8YHE - chains I and N of the 14 polymer chains in the assembly; structure by electron microscopy, 3.07 A resolution.

[Chain I]
Protein: protein structure
Chain sequence (608 residues; row label = number of the first residue in the row):
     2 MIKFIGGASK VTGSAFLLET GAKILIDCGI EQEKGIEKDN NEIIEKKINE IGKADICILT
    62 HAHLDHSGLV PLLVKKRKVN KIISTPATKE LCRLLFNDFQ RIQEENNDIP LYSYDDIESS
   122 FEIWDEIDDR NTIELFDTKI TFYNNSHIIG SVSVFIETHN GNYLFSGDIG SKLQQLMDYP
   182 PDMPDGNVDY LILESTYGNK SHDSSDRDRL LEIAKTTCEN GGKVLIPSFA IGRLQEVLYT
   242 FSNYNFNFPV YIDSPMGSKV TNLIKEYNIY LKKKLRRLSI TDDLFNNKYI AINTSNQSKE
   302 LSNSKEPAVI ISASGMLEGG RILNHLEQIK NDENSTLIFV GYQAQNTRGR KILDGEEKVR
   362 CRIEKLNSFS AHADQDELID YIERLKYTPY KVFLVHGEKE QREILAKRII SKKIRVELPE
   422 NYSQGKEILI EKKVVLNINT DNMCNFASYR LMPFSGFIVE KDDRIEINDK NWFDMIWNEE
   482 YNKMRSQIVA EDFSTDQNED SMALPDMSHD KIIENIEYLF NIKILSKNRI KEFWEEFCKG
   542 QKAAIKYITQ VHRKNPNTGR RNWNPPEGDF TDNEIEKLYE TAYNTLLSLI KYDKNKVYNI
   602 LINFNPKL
Disordered / not traced: 2-433, 462-464, 489-504

[Chain N]
Molecule: 52-nt RNA strand
Sequence (52 nucleotides; each row starts with the number of its first residue; numbers below 1 keep their minus sign (G-11 is residue -11)):
   -11 GAACACCCAA UAGCGAAGCG CACCUAAUUU CGAAUCCAGC AUGAGAAGCU AA
Disordered / not traced: -11 to 8, 39-40

[Interface between chain I and chain N]
Pairs across the interface (20; chain I residue first):
  Ser527(I) with U23(N), hydrogen bond to the phosphate; C24(N), phosphate contact
  Lys528(I) with C24(N), hydrogen bond to the phosphate; C25(N), salt bridge to the phosphate
  Asn529(I) with U23(N), phosphate contact; C24(N), hydrogen bond to the phosphate
  Arg530(I) with A22(N), salt bridge to the phosphate; U23(N), salt bridge to the phosphate
  Asn556(I) with U18(N), phosphate contact; C19(N), hydrogen bond to the phosphate
  Asn558(I) with U18(N), hydrogen bond to the phosphate; C19(N), phosphate contact
  Thr559(I) with U18(N), sugar contact; C19(N), sugar contact
  Arg561(I) with C19(N), hydrogen bond to the sugar
  Asn563(I) with A21(N), hydrogen bond to the sugar; A22(N), sugar contact
  Asn565(I) with A22(N), hydrogen bond to the sugar; U23(N), sugar contact
  Lys608(I) with G27(N), salt bridge to the phosphate
Also at the interface, not in a pair above, chain N (10 interface residues in all): G20, A26

[Summary]
11 residues of chain I face 10 of chain N across their interface, with 8 hydrogen bonds and 4 salt bridges.
Polar contacts include Arg561(I)-C19(N), Asn563(I)-A21(N) and Asn565(I)-A22(N).
Here chain I is protein structure and chain N is a 52-nt RNA strand. Entry 8YHE (Cryo-EM structure of
CTR-bound type VII CRISPR-Cas complex at post-state II) was determined by electron microscopy (same
publication as 8YHD, 8Z4J, 8Z4L, 8Z99, 8Z9C and 8Z9E).
